9CXA - chains D and E of the 9 polymer chains in the assembly; structure by electron microscopy, 3.04 A resolution.

# Chain D
Name: Gamma-aminobutyric acid receptor subunit alpha-1
Organism: Homo sapiens
Reference sequence: P14867 (GBRA1_HUMAN); residues -26 to 429 here correspond to UniProt positions 1-456 (UniProt number = residue number + 27)
Sequence (456 residues; numbered -26 to 429; the number before each row is that of its first residue; numbers below 1 keep their minus sign (Met-26 is residue -26)):
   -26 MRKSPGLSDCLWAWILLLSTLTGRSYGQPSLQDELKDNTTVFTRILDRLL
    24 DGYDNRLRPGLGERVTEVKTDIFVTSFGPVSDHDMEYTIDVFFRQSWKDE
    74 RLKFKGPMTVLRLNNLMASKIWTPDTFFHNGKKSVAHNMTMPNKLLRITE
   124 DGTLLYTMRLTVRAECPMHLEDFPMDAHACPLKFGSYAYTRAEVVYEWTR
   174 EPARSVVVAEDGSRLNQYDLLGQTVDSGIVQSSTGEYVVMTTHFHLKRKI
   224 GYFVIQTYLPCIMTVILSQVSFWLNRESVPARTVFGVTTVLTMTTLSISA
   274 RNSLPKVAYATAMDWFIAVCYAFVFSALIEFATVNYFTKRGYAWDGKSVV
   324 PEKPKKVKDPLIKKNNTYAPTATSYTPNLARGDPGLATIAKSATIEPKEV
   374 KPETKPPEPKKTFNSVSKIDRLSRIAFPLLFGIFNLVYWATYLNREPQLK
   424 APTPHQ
Unresolved in the structure: -26 to 9, 314-383, 419-429
Curated features (UniProtKB/Swiss-Prot):
  - binding site (4-aminobutanoate): Arg67, Thr130
  - binding site (3alpha-hydroxy-5alpha-pregnan-11,20-dione): Trp246
  - glycosylation (N-linked (GlcNAc...) asparagine): Asn11, Asn111
Disulfide bonds: Cys139-Cys153
Covalently attached groups: N-acetylglucosamine (NAG) linked to Asn111
Residues lining bound ligands:
  - gamma-amino-butanoic acid (ABU): Phe65, Arg67, Leu118, Thr130
  - PIO ([(2R)-2-octanoyloxy-3-[oxidanyl-[(1R,2R,3S,4R,5R,6S)-2,3,6-tris(oxidanyl)-4,5-diphosphonooxy-cyclohexyl]oxy-phosphoryl]oxy-propyl] octanoate): Arg249, Glu303, Thr306, Phe310, Lys312, Phe386, Asn387, Ser388, Val389, Ser390, Lys391, Ile392, Leu395, Ser396, Phe400

# Chain E
Name: Gamma-aminobutyric acid receptor subunit gamma-2
Organism: Homo sapiens
Reference sequence: P18507 (GBRG2_HUMAN); residues -38 to 436 here correspond to UniProt positions 1-475 (UniProt number = residue number + 39)
Sequence (475 residues; row label = number of the first residue in the row; numbers below 1 keep their minus sign (Met-38 is residue -38)):
   -38 MSSPNIWSTGSSVYSTPVFSQKMTVWILLLLSLYPGFTSQKSDDDYEDYA
    12 SNKTWVLTPKVPEGDVTVILNNLLEGYDNKLRPDIGVKPTLIHTDMYVNS
    62 IGPVNAINMEYTIDIFFAQTWYDRRLKFNSTIKVLRLNSNMVGKIWIPDT
   112 FFRNSKKADAHWITTPNRMLRIWNDGRVLYTLRLTIDAECQLQLHNFPMD
   162 EHSCPLEFSSYGYPREEIVYQWKRSSVEVGDTRSWRLYQFSFVGLRNTTE
   212 VVKTTSGDYVVMSVYFDLSRRMGYFTIQTYIPCTLIVVLSWVSFWINKDA
   262 VPARTSLGITTVLTMTTLSTIARKSLPKVSYVTAMDLFVSVCFIFVFSAL
   312 VEYGTLHYFVSNRKPSKDKDKKKKNPLLRMFSFKAPTIDIRPRSATIQMN
   362 NATHLQERDEEYGYECLDGKDCASFFCCFEDCRTGAWRHGRIHIRIAKMD
   412 SYARIFFPTAFCLFNLVYWVSYLYL
Unresolved in the structure: -38 to 24, 233-436
Curated features (UniProtKB/Swiss-Prot):
  - region: Arg394 to Asp411 (Interaction with GABARAP)
  - glycosylation (N-linked (GlcNAc...) asparagine): Asn13, Asn90, Asn208
Disulfide bonds: Cys151-Cys165
Covalently attached groups: N-acetylglucosamine (NAG) linked to Asn208

# Interface between chain D and chain E
Contacting residue pairs (51; chain D residue first):
  Asp27(D) with Thr28(E), hydrogen bond
  Arg29(D) with Leu31(E); Asn32(E), hydrogen bond; Asn99(E); Met102(E)
  Leu30(D) with Val27(E), hydrophobic; Thr28(E); Leu31(E), hydrophobic
  Leu34(D) with Val27(E), hydrophobic
  His56(D) with Tyr199(E), hydrogen bond (backbone-side chain)
  Asp57(D) with Arg197(E), hydrogen bond (backbone-side chain)
  Met58(D) with Arg197(E); Tyr199(E)
  Pro97(D) with Thr126(E)
  Asp98(D) with Thr126(E)
  Thr99(D) with Ile124(E); Thr125(E), hydrogen bond (backbone-side chain)
  Phe100(D) with Ile124(E); Asn128(E); Arg144(E)
  Phe101(D) with Arg144(E), hydrogen bond (backbone-side chain)
  His102(D) with Arg144(E)
  Gly104(D) with Arg144(E), hydrogen bond (backbone-side chain)
  Lys105(D) with His122(E); Arg197(E)
  Ser107(D) with Ile124(E)
  Ala109(D) with Ile124(E)
  Met131(D) with Thr125(E)
  Leu133(D) with Ile124(E), hydrophobic; Thr125(E)
  Glu138(D) with Arg197(E), salt bridge
  His142(D) with Arg194(E)
  Tyr160(D) with Phe77(E), hydrophobic; Arg129(E); Met130(E), hydrophobic; Thr142(E); Leu143(E)
  Ala161(D) with Leu98(E); Met130(E), hydrophobic; Arg132(E), hydrogen bond (backbone-side chain)
  Tyr162(D) with Arg97(E); Asn99(E)
  Thr163(D) with Arg132(E)
  Glu166(D) with Arg97(E), salt bridge
  Ser206(D) with Glu189(E), hydrogen bond
  Thr207(D) with Met130(E); Arg132(E), hydrogen bond (backbone-side chain)
  Tyr210(D) with Arg132(E), hydrogen bond
  Pro278(D) with Tyr199(E), hydrophobic
  Lys279(D) with Tyr199(E); Gln200(E)
Also at the interface, not in a pair above, chain D (38 interface residues in all): Asn28, Phe66, Lys106, Val108, Pro140, Val280, Ala281
Also at the interface, not in a pair above, chain E (30 interface residues in all): Ser61, Asn101, Asp120, Leu140, Ser195

# Overview
38 residues of chain D face 30 of chain E across their interface; the contacts include 11 hydrogen bonds and 2
salt bridges. Among the polar pairs are Glu138(D)-Arg197(E), Glu166(D)-Arg97(E) and Asp27(D)-Thr28(E). Chain D
binds gamma-amino-butanoic acid and compound PIO.
Here chain D is Gamma-aminobutyric acid receptor subunit alpha-1 and chain E is Gamma-aminobutyric acid
receptor subunit gamma-2, both from Homo sapiens. Entry 9CXA (Native human GABAA receptor of
beta2-alpha1-beta3-alpha1-gamma2 assembly) was determined by electron microscopy (same publication as 9CRS,
9CRV, 9CSB, 9CT0, 9CTJ, 9CTP and 6 further entries).
